Entry 8UX1 (electron microscopy, 2.50 A resolution); this record covers chains D and J of the 12 polymer chains in the assembly.

== Chain D ==
Protein: Histone H2B
From: Drosophila melanogaster
Reference sequence: P02283 (H2B_DROME); residues 1-122 here correspond to UniProt positions 2-123 (UniProt number = residue number + 1)
Sequence (125 residues; numbered -2 to 122; the number before each row is that of its first residue; numbers below 1 keep their minus sign (Gly-2 is residue -2)):
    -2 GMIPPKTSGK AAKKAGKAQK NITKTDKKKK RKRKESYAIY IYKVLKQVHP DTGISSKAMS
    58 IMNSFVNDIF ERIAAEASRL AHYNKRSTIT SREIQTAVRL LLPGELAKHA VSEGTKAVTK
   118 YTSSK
Disordered / not traced: -2 to 25
Construct notes: expression tag (-2); insertion (0)
Swiss-Prot annotation at these positions:
  - modified residue: Pro1 (N-methylproline), Lys43 (N6-succinyllysine), Lys113 (N6-succinyllysine), Lys117 (N6-succinyllysine)
  - glycosylation: Ser109 (O-linked (GlcNAc) serine)
  - cross-link: Lys117 (Glycyl lysine isopeptide (Lys-Gly) (interchain with G-Cter in ubiquitin))

== Chain J ==
Molecule: 153-bp Widom 601 DNA reverse strand
Sequence (153 nucleotides; row label = number of the first residue in the row; numbers below 1 keep their minus sign (DA-76 is residue -76)):
   -76 ATCCTGGAGA ATCCCGGTGC CGAGGCCGCT CAATTGGTCG TAGACAGCTC TAGCACCGCT
   -16 TAAACGCACG TACGCGCTGT CCCCCGCGTT TTAACCGCCA AGGGGATTAC TCCCTAGTCT
    44 CCAGGCACGT GTCAGATATA TACATCCTGT GAT
Disordered / not traced: -76 to -74, 73-76

== How chain D and chain J interact ==
Residue-residue contacts (15; chain D residue first):
  Lys27(D) - DA50(J)  hydrogen bond to the base
  Lys27(D) - DC51(J)  phosphate contact
  Arg28(D) - DA50(J)  phosphate contact
  Arg28(D) - DC51(J)  salt bridge to the phosphate
  Lys29(D) - DA50(J)  phosphate contact
  Arg30(D) - DG48(J)  base contact
  Arg30(D) - DC49(J)  phosphate contact
  Arg30(D) - DA50(J)  phosphate contact
  Lys31(D) - DC49(J)  hydrogen bond to the phosphate
  Lys31(D) - DA50(J)  hydrogen bond to the phosphate
  Glu32(D) - DC49(J)  phosphate contact
  Ser33(D) - DC49(J)  hydrogen bond to the phosphate
  Ile36(D) - DG48(J)  phosphate contact
  Ile36(D) - DC49(J)  phosphate contact
  Tyr37(D) - DG48(J)  hydrogen bond to the phosphate
Other interface residues (no listed pair), chain D (12 interface residues in all): Lys26, Lys40, Thr85
Other interface residues (no listed pair), chain J (6 interface residues in all): DT38, DG47

== In short ==
12 residues of chain D face 6 of chain J across their interface; the contacts include 5 hydrogen bonds and 1
salt bridge. Polar pairs include Lys27(D)-DA50(J), Lys31(D)-DC49(J) and Lys31(D)-DA50(J).
Chain D is Histone H2B (Drosophila melanogaster) and chain J is 153-bp Widom 601 DNA reverse strand; the
structure, Cryo-EM structure of Ran bound to RCC1 and the nucleosome core particle, was determined by electron
microscopy.
